Entry 9OTU (X-ray diffraction, 1.87 A resolution); this record covers chains A and B.

# Chain A (and B)
Protein: SIS domain protein
From: Salmonella enterica subsp. enterica serovar Typhimurium
Notes: chain B of this document is another copy of the same molecule, construct and numbering; everything in this record applies to it too
UniProtKB: V7IWJ0 (V7IWJ0_SALET); residues -5 to 325 here correspond to UniProt positions 1-331 (UniProt number = residue number + 6)
Chain sequence (345 residues; row label = number of the first residue in the row; numbers below 1 keep their minus sign (Met-19 is residue -19)):
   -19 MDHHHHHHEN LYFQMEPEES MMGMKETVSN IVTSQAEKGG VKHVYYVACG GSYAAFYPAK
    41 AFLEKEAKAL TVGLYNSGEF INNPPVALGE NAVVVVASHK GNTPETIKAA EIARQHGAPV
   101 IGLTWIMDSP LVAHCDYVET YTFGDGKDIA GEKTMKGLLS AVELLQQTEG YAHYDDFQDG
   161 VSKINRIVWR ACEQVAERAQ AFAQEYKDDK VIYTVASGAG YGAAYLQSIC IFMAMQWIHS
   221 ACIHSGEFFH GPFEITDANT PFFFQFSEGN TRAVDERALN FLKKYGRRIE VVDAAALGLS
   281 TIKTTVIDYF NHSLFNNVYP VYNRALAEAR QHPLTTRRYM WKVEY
Disordered / not traced: -19 to 2, 306-325 (chain B: -19 to 3, 228-238, 266-267, 321-325)
Differences from the reference sequence: expression tag (-19 to -6); engineered mutation Ala214 (Glu220 in V7IWJ0), Ala275 (Lys281 in V7IWJ0), Ala276 (Glu282 in V7IWJ0)

# How chain A and chain B interact
Pairs across the interface - 90 pairs, chain A then chain B:
  His23(A) with Lys48(B), hydrogen bond (side chain-backbone)
  Cys29(A) with Glu227(B)
  Gly30(A) with Glu227(B), hydrogen bond (backbone-side chain)
  Tyr33(A) with Glu227(B)
  Glu44(A) with Tyr55(B); Pro65(B)
  Lys45(A) with Asn63(B), hydrogen bond; Pro64(B), hydrogen bond (side chain-backbone); Pro65(B); Val66(B), hydrogen bond (backbone-backbone)
  Glu46(A) with Val66(B)
  Ala47(A) with Ala67(B)
  Lys48(A) with His23(B), hydrogen bond (backbone-side chain); Val66(B); Ala67(B)
  Thr51(A) with Thr51(B)
  Tyr55(A) with Glu44(B)
  Asn56(A) with His224(B), hydrogen bond; Gly226(B); Glu227(B)
  Gly58(A) with Val254(B)
  Glu59(A) with Ser197(B); Gly198(B), hydrogen bond (side chain-backbone); His224(B), salt bridge; Thr251(B)
  Asn62(A) with Asn250(B); Ala253(B); Val254(B)
  Asn63(A) with Lys45(B), hydrogen bond; Asn250(B), hydrogen bond
  Pro64(A) with Lys45(B), hydrogen bond (backbone-side chain)
  Pro65(A) with Glu44(B); Lys45(B)
  Val66(A) with Lys45(B), hydrogen bond (backbone-backbone); Glu46(B); Lys48(B)
  Ala67(A) with Ala47(B); Lys48(B)
  Val191(A) with His219(B)
  Tyr193(A) with His219(B); Ser220(B)
  Ser197(A) with Glu59(B)
  Gly198(A) with Glu59(B), hydrogen bond (backbone-side chain)
  Tyr205(A) with Glu227(B), hydrogen bond
  Met213(A) with Ile223(B), hydrophobic
  His219(A) with Val191(B); Tyr193(B)
  Ser220(A) with Tyr193(B); Ala221(B)
  Ala221(A) with Ser220(B); Ala221(B), hydrophobic
  His224(A) with Glu59(B), salt bridge
  Gly226(A) with Asn56(B), hydrogen bond (backbone-side chain)
  Glu227(A) with Cys29(B); Gly30(B), hydrogen bond (side chain-backbone); Tyr33(B); Asn56(B), hydrogen bond; Tyr205(B), hydrogen bond; Ile209(B)
  His230(A) with Cys29(B); Gly30(B); Thr83(B); Glu85(B), salt bridge; Cys210(B)
  Gly231(A) with Ile209(B); Ala214(B)
  Pro232(A) with Ile209(B), hydrophobic; Met213(B), hydrophobic
  Phe233(A) with Tyr319(B); Met320(B), hydrophobic
  Glu234(A) with Ala214(B); Trp217(B), hydrogen bond; Arg317(B); Arg318(B), hydrogen bond (side chain-backbone); Tyr319(B), hydrogen bond (side chain-backbone)
  Ile235(A) with Met213(B), hydrophobic; Arg318(B)
  Thr236(A) with Arg318(B); Tyr319(B), hydrogen bond (backbone-side chain)
  Asp237(A) with Arg318(B), salt bridge
  Asn250(A) with Asn62(B); Asn63(B), hydrogen bond
  Thr251(A) with Glu59(B)
  Ala253(A) with Asn62(B)
  Val254(A) with Gly58(B); Asn62(B)
  Arg257(A) with Glu85(B), salt bridge
  Phe261(A) with Tyr319(B), hydrophobic
  Tyr265(A) with Tyr319(B), hydrophobic
  Asp288(A) with Asn63(B)
Other interface residues (no listed pair), chain A (56 interface residues in all): Tyr25, Ala28, Ala49, Leu50, Ile218, Ile223, Phe229, Thr240
Other interface residues (no listed pair), chain B (53 interface residues in all): Tyr25, Ala28, Ala49, Leu50, Ile218, Thr316

# Summary
The interface between chain A and chain B involves 56 residues on one side and 53 on the other; the contacts
include 23 hydrogen bonds and 5 salt bridges. Among the polar pairs are Glu59(A)-His224(B), His230(A)-Glu85(B)
and Asp237(A)-Arg318(B).
Chain A and chain B are both SIS domain protein (Salmonella enterica subsp. enterica serovar Typhimurium); the
structure, Crystal Structure of Salmonella FraB Deglycase, E214A Mutant, Crystal Form 5, was determined by
X-ray diffraction (same publication as 9OTJ, 9OTL, 9OTR, 9OU5 and 9OU6).
